Entry 4GVD (X-ray diffraction, 1.85 A resolution); this record covers chains A and D.

[Chain A]
Molecule: T-lymphoma invasion and metastasis-inducing protein 1
Organism: Homo sapiens
Notes: fragment: PDZ domain
UniProt: Q13009 (TIAM1_HUMAN); residues 841-930 here = UniProt positions 841-930
Sequence (94 residues; numbered 837 to 930; the number before each row is that of its first residue):
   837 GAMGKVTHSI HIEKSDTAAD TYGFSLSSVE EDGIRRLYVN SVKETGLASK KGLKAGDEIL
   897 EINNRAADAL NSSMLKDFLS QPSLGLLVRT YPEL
Disordered / not traced: 851-854, 868-869, 930
Sequence notes: expression tag (837-840)
Curated features (UniProtKB/Swiss-Prot):
  - natural variant: H844 (Q844H: this construct carries the variant), L862 (L862F: In NEDLDS; uncertain significance)
  - mutagenesis: K879 (K879E: Strongly reduces affinity for SDC1), K912 (K912E: Strongly reduces affinity for SDC1)
Ligand contacts: dansyl acid (ANS; 5-(dimethylamino)-1-naphthalenesulfonic acid(dansyl acid)): S863, V865, E866, E867, N876
What the authors report for this chain:
  - specificity-determining residues: N876, K912
  - mutagenesis - K879E: decreased binding to SDC1

[Chain D]
Molecule: Syndecan-1
UniProt: P18827 (SDC1_HUMAN); residues 1-8 here correspond to UniProt positions 303-310 (UniProt number = residue number + 302)
Sequence (8 residues; row label = number of the first residue in the row):
     1 TKQEEFYA
Covalently attached groups: dansyl acid (ANS) linked to T1

[Chain A / chain D interface]
Residue-residue contacts (21; chain A residue first):
  T857(A) - A8(D)
  Y858(A) - A8(D)  hydrogen bond (backbone-backbone)
  G859(A) - A8(D)  hydrogen bond (backbone-backbone)
  F860(A) - Y7(D)
  F860(A) - A8(D)  hydrogen bond (backbone-backbone)
  S861(A) - F6(D)
  S861(A) - Y7(D)
  L862(A) - E5(D)
  L862(A) - F6(D)  hydrogen bond (backbone-backbone)
  S863(A) - K2(D)
  S863(A) - E4(D)
  S864(A) - K2(D)
  S864(A) - Q3(D)  hydrogen bond (backbone-backbone)
  S864(A) - E4(D)  hydrogen bond (backbone-backbone)
  V865(A) - T1(D)
  E866(A) - T1(D)  hydrogen bond (backbone-backbone)
  N876(A) - K2(D)
  S908(A) - F6(D)
  L911(A) - F6(D)  hydrophobic
  K912(A) - F6(D)
  L915(A) - F6(D)  hydrophobic
The authors on this interface:
  - interface residues, chain A: Y858(A), F860(A), K912(A), L915(A)
  - hot spots on chain A (mutagenesis) - K912E (5-fold): decreased binding to SDC1

[In short]
The interface between chain A and chain D involves 15 residues on one side and 8 on the other; the contacts
include 7 hydrogen bonds. Polar contacts include Y858(A)-A8(D), G859(A)-A8(D) and F860(A)-A8(D). From the
paper: K879E and K912E of chain A reduce binding to SDC1; interface residues Y858(A), F860(A) and K912(A)
among others.
Here chain A is T-lymphoma invasion and metastasis-inducing protein 1 (Homo sapiens) and chain D is
Syndecan-1. Entry 4GVD (Crystal Structure of T-cell Lymphoma Invasion and Metastasis-1 PDZ in complex with
Syndecan1 Peptide) was determined by X-ray diffraction (same publication as 4GVC).
